Entry 7L1K (electron microscopy, 3.16 A resolution); this record covers chains A and B of the 4 polymer chains in the assembly.

== Chain A ==
Protein: N-alpha-acetyltransferase 30
Organism: Schizosaccharomyces pombe (strain 972 / ATCC 24843)
Notes: EC 2.3.1.256
UniProt: O74311 (NAA30_SCHPO); residues 1-150 here = UniProt positions 1-150
Sequence (150 residues; each row starts with the number of its first residue):
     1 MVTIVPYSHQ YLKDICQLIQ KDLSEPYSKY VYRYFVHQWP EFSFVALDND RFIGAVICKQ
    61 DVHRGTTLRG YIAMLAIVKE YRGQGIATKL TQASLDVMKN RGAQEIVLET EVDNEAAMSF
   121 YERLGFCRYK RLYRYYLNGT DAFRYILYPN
Disordered / not traced: 150
Small-molecule neighbours:
  - carboxymethyl coenzyme A (CMC): D22, L23, I72, A73, M74, L75, A76, I77, R82, G83, Q84, G85, I86, A87, T88, E109, T110, N114, A116, A117, S119, F120, Y121, R123
  - inositol hexakisphosphate (IHP): H63, R64, R69, Y129, K130, R144
Reported in the primary citation:
  - binding site for inositol hexakisphosphate: H63, R64, R69, Y129, K130, R144
  - binding site for carboxymethyl coenzyme A: I77, R82, G85, I86, A87, S119, R123
  - binding site for MLGP peptide: L23, S24, E25, Y27, V31, F35, Y71, M74, E109, E111, Y135, Y136
  - specificity-determining residues: F35, A73, M74 (proposed by the authors, not directly observed)
  - specificity-determining residues: V31, K59
  - catalytic residues: E109, Y121
  - catalytic residues: N114 (citing earlier work)
  - mutagenesis - Y71F, M74A, E109A, E109Q, N114A, Y121A, Y121F, Y135A: decreased catalytic activity
  - mutagenesis - Y136A: abolished catalytic activity
  - mutagenesis - S24A, E25A, Y71A: unchanged catalytic activity

== Chain B ==
Protein: N-alpha-acetyltransferase 35, NatC auxiliary subunit
Organism: Schizosaccharomyces pombe (strain 972 / ATCC 24843)
UniProt: Q9USY3 (NAA35_SCHPO); numbering as in UniProt (aligned over 1-708)
Sequence (708 residues; each row starts with the number of its first residue):
     1 MSVKESLSLL NSMQGNVKIG NVEPAKGNEG YVDNAGYVDC TKSYFEATKS LKEEQLVCDP
    61 KFTLLDSISA FEIMEPKMDS GIDYQPLRVD FSRDLSYLEI LALMDLIVSA EKEWHYGSPL
   121 SESLLCSAHV FSICKSPISQ VGDSGFSSGS GRNTTDIVLF PFVLAVIKCC DIVHREFLMG
   181 NLYDEEDISS FSYHMSFLQN YPIEKLNYLL QSSIEYLASE VIKFSAELRQ IIEGILNRIQ
   241 LRIGILRVYE RSDIKTTIDA LHLIKNLVPE IQNTVSVVDS SIKESILKQY WDFRVQAQLV
   301 ATAPVRNIPP TGIEHSYQRI LYFADDMLLI LNSHTLASSL AVYQFCLDFT RLNRTPEPYV
   361 RSSLQALITA NNAVNLRDQP TSYMLECIRE FSGLPSNFYN PNTRTVIEKN SISSAYGPLV
   421 ESLIAHSTNI MVDLVRICSH NPCRFRRNLI NLLPEITVAH FEAEALDLKF VAKSLPSNGP
   481 FSSFIYHVKL NAIEHILLSS FEQKLHQPYQ WPHFFAVLDH VFSIHQTHLE LHGKDRNTPP
   541 MAKTFVTYLH RILNAIKETY SGYLLLTVLC MRLNIIKTPS FTLDEKIQES YYMAHYRPLI
   601 NLRQPKPLLR SEADCIIKNL QNFSTDDLII KSNEKFTAAK NSLINVIKSG FEQNEFINPY
   661 FLQTNYLKNL LCCCITNLVS LAILSKDHSA NLKIVEIPGN PLPSLSRT
Disordered / not traced: 1-34, 136-143, 471-476
Small-molecule neighbours: inositol hexakisphosphate (IHP): R444, R447, N451
Reported in the primary citation:
  - binding site for inositol hexakisphosphate: R444, R447, N451

== Interface between chain A and chain B ==
Residue-residue contacts - 60 pairs, chain A then chain B:
  H9(A) with E54(B)
  L12(A) with E54(B)
  Q20(A) with E75(B), hydrogen bond; K77(B)
  P26(A) with K77(B); M78(B)
  Y27(A) with E75(B)
  S28(A) with A70(B); E72(B); M78(B)
  K29(A) with E72(B), hydrogen bond (backbone-side chain)
  Y30(A) with L64(B), hydrophobic; S67(B)
  V31(A) with I68(B)
  R33(A) with E54(B), salt bridge; L56(B); L64(B)
  Y34(A) with L65(B)
  H37(A) with E54(B), salt bridge
  E122(A) with Q507(B), hydrogen bond; Y509(B), hydrogen bond; F581(B)
  R123(A) with F581(B)
  G125(A) with S590(B); Y591(B)
  C127(A) with Y591(B), hydrophobic; A594(B), hydrophobic
  R128(A) with K504(B), hydrogen bond (side chain-backbone); L505(B); Q507(B); H595(B)
  Y129(A) with R446(B), hydrogen bond (backbone-side chain); A594(B)
  R131(A) with C443(B); Q503(B), hydrogen bond (side chain-backbone)
  L132(A) with R447(B)
  Y133(A) with E186(B); D187(B); N441(B); C443(B), hydrophobic
  R134(A) with G117(B); E186(B), hydrogen bond (side chain-backbone); D187(B); R306(B); I308(B)
  Y136(A) with R306(B)
  L137(A) with P304(B), hydrophobic; R306(B); N307(B)
  N138(A) with N307(B); I308(B); P309(B)
  F143(A) with Q503(B); K504(B); L505(B), hydrophobic
  I146(A) with A594(B), hydrophobic
  Y148(A) with S590(B); M593(B); R597(B), hydrogen bond
  P149(A) with K586(B)
Other interface residues (no listed pair), chain A (34 interface residues in all): L23, F126, K130, G139, L147
Other interface residues (no listed pair), chain B (44 interface residues in all): E53, P76, Y116, S118, E185, V305, Q510, I587
From the paper, about this interface:
  - residue pairs: Q20(A)-E75(B), Q20(A)-K77(B), S28(A)-A70(B), R33(A)-E54(B), H37(A)-E54(B) (hydrogen bond), E122(A)-Q507(B) (hydrogen bond), E122(A)-Y509(B) (hydrogen bond), R128(A)-K504(B) (hydrogen bond), Y129(A)-R446(B), R131(A)-Q503(B), R134(A)-E186(B), R134(A)-D187(B), Y136(A)-R306(B), Y148(A)-R597(B)
  - interface residues, chain A: C127(A), L132(A), Y133(A), L137(A), N138(A), F143(A), I146(A), Y148(A)
  - interface residues, chain B: I308(B), N441(B), C443(B), L505(B), F581(B), S590(B), Y591(B), A594(B)

== Summary ==
34 residues of chain A and 44 residues of chain B are in contact; the contacts include 9 hydrogen bonds and 2
salt bridges. Polar contacts include R33(A)-E54(B), H37(A)-E54(B) and Q20(A)-E75(B). The paper describes
contacts between Q20(A) and E75(B), Q20(A) and K77(B) and S28(A) and A70(B) among others; hydrogen bonds
between H37(A) and E54(B), E122(A) and Q507(B) and E122(A) and Y509(B) among others. The paper reports
catalytic residues E109(A), Y121(A) and N114(A); Y71F, M74A and E109A of chain A, among others, reduce
catalytic activity; 12 substitutions were tested in all.
Here chain A is N-alpha-acetyltransferase 30 and chain B is N-alpha-acetyltransferase 35, NatC auxiliary
subunit, both from Schizosaccharomyces pombe (strain 972 / ATCC 24843). Entry 7L1K (Cryo-EM structure of S.
Pombe NatC complex with a Bisubstrate inhibitor and inositol hexaphosphate) was determined by electron
microscopy.
